Entry 8BZA (X-ray diffraction, 1.25 A resolution); this record covers chains A and B.

[Chain A]
Molecule: 14-3-3 protein sigma
Source organism: Homo sapiens
UniProtKB: P31947 (1433S_HUMAN); residues 1-231 here = UniProt positions 1-231
Amino-acid sequence (236 residues; row label = number of the first residue in the row; numbers below 1 keep their minus sign (Gly-4 is residue -4)):
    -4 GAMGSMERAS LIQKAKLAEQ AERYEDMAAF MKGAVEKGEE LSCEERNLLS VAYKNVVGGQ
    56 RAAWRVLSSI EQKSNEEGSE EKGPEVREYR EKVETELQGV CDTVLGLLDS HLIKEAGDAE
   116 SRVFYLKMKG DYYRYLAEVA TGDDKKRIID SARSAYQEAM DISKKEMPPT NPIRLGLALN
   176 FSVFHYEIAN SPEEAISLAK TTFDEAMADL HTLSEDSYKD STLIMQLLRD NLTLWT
Differences from the reference sequence: expression tag (-4 to 0)
Metal / ion sites: Mg2+ site 1 near Glu2 (its only coordinating residue here); Mg2+ site 2 near Ser37 (its only coordinating residue here); Mg2+ site 3 near Glu89 (its only coordinating residue here)
Ligand contacts: L1T (4-methyl-5-phenyl-thiophene-2-carboximidamide): Glu14, Cys38, Glu39, Asn42, Leu43, Val46
Swiss-Prot annotation at these positions:
  - site (Interaction with phosphoserine on interacting protein): Arg56, Arg129
  - modified residue (Phosphoserine): Ser5, Ser74

[Chain B]
Molecule: ERalpha peptide
Amino-acid sequence (5 residues; numbered 591 to 595; the number before each row is that of its first residue):
   591 FPATV
Modified / non-standard residues: Thr594 (phosphothreonine; TPO)

[Chain A / chain B interface]
Contacting residue pairs (22):
  Lys49(A) - Thr594(B)
  Lys49(A) - Val595(B)
  Arg56(A) - Thr594(B)
  Arg60(A) - Phe591(B)
  Lys122(A) - Val595(B)  hydrogen bond (side chain-backbone)
  Arg129(A) - Thr594(B)
  Tyr130(A) - Thr594(B)
  Gly171(A) - Val595(B)
  Leu174(A) - Ala593(B)
  Leu174(A) - Thr594(B)
  Leu174(A) - Val595(B)  hydrophobic
  Asn175(A) - Thr594(B)
  Asn175(A) - Val595(B)  hydrogen bond (side chain-backbone)
  Val178(A) - Pro592(B)  hydrophobic
  Val178(A) - Ala593(B)
  Val178(A) - Thr594(B)
  Leu222(A) - Ala593(B)  hydrophobic
  Leu222(A) - Val595(B)  hydrophobic
  Asn226(A) - Pro592(B)
  Asn226(A) - Ala593(B)  hydrogen bond (side chain-backbone)
  Leu229(A) - Pro592(B)  hydrophobic
  Trp230(A) - Pro592(B)  hydrophobic
Other interface residues (no listed pair), chain A (16 interface residues in all): Asp126, Glu182

[In short]
16 residues of chain A face 5 of chain B across their interface, with 3 hydrogen bonds. Polar contacts include
Lys122(A)-Val595(B), Asn175(A)-Val595(B) and Asn226(A)-Ala593(B). Bound to chain A: compound L1T.
Chain A is 14-3-3 protein sigma (Homo sapiens) and chain B is ERalpha peptide; the structure, single soak
stabilizer for ERa - 14-3-3 interaction (AZ555), was determined by X-ray diffraction together with 8BWJ, 8BWX,
8BWZ, 8BX0, 8BX3, 8BX4 and 24 further entries from the same study.
